PDB entry 7RSX | X-ray diffraction, 2.75 A resolution | chains B and D of the 4 polymer chains in the assembly

[Chain B (and D)]
Molecule: Envelope glycoprotein GP120
Organism: Human immunodeficiency virus 1
Notes: chain D of this document is another copy of the same molecule, construct and numbering; everything in this record applies to it too
Chain sequence (362 residues; each row starts with the number of its first residue; note: 93 numbers in that range are skipped by the numbering (no residue carries them; nothing is unmodelled there)):
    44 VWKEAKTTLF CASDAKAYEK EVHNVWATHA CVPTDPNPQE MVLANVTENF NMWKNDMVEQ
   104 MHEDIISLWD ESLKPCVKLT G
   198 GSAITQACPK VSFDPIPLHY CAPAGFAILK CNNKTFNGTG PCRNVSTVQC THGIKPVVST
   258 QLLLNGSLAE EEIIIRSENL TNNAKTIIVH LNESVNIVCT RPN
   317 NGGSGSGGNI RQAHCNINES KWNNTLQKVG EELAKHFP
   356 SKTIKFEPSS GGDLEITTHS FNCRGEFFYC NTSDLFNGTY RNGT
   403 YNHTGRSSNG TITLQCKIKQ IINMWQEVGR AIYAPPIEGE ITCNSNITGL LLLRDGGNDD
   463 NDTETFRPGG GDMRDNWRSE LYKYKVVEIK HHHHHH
Unresolved in the structure: 44-48, 317-324, 458-463, 491-498
Disulfide bonds: Cys-54/Cys-74, Cys-119/Cys-205, Cys-218/Cys-247, Cys-228/Cys-239, Cys-296/Cys-331, Cys-378/Cys-445, Cys-385/Cys-418
Covalent attachments: N-acetylglucosamine (NAG) linked to Asn-234, Asn-262, Asn-276, Asn-289, Asn-386, Asn-392
Ligand contacts: 7IT (N~1~-{(1R,2R,3S)-2-(carbamimidamidomethyl)-3-[(3S)-3,4-dihydroxybutyl]-5-[(methylamino)methyl]-2,3-dihydro-1H-inden-1-yl}-N~2~-(4-chloro-3-fluorophenyl)ethanediamide): His-105, Ile-109, Trp-112, Val-255, Ser-256, Thr-257, Glu-370, Ile-371, Ser-375, Phe-376, Asn-377, Phe-382, Ile-424, Asn-425, Met-426, Trp-427, Gln-428, Glu-429, Val-430, Gly-431, Gly-472, Gly-473, Asp-474, Met-475, Arg-476
From the paper describing this entry:
  - binding site for 7IT: His-105, Asp-474

[How chain B and chain D interact]
Pairs across the interface (11):
  Gly-198(B) with Thr-202(D); Gln-203(D)
  Ser-199(B) with Ile-201(D); Thr-202(D), hydrogen bond (side chain-backbone)
  Ala-200(B) with Ala-200(D); Ile-201(D); Thr-202(D), hydrogen bond (backbone-backbone)
  Ile-201(B) with Ala-200(D); Ile-201(D), hydrophobic
  Thr-202(B) with Ser-199(D); Ala-200(D), hydrogen bond (backbone-backbone)
Interface residues without a listed pair, chain B (6 interface residues in all): Gln-203
Interface residues without a listed pair, chain D (6 interface residues in all): Gly-198

[Overview]
Chain B and chain D each contribute 6 residues to their interface; the contacts include 3 hydrogen bonds.
Among the polar pairs are Ser-199(B)/Thr-202(D) and Ala-200(B)/Thr-202(D). Bound to chain B: compound 7IT.
N-acetylglucosamine is covalently linked to Asn-234(B), Asn-262(B), Asn-276(B), Asn-289(B), Asn-386(B) and
Asn-392(B). From the paper: a binding site for 7IT at His-105(B) and Asp-474(B).
Both chains are Envelope glycoprotein GP120 (Human immunodeficiency virus 1). Entry 7RSX (HIV-1 gp120 complex
with CJF-III-049-S) was determined by X-ray diffraction together with 7RSY and 7RSZ from the same study.
